PDB entry 6FQJ | X-ray diffraction, 2.50 A resolution | chains A and H

# Chain A (and H)
Molecule: Glutamate receptor 2
From: Rattus norvegicus
Notes: chain H of this document is another copy of the same molecule, construct and numbering; everything in this record applies to it too
UniProt: P19491 (GRIA2_RAT), isoform P19491-3; the construct has insertions or renumbered stretches relative to UniProt, so the offset changes along the chain: 3-117 = UniProt 413-527; 120-264 = UniProt 653-797
Chain sequence (264 residues; each row starts with the number of its first residue):
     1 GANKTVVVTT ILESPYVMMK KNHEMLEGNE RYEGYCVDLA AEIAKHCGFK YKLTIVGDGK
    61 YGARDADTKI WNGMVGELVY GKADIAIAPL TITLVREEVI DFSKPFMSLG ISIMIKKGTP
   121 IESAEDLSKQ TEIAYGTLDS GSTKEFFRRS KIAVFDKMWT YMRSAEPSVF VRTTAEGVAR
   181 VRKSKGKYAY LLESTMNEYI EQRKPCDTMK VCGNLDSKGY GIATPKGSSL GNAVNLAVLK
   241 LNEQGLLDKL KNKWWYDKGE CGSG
Not modelled in the structure: 1-2, 264 (chain H: 1-3, 264)
Disulfide bonds: C206-C261
Sequence notes: expression tag (1-2); linker (118-119); conflict C212 (Gly745 in P19491)
Small-molecule neighbours: ZK1 ({[7-morpholin-4-yl-2,3-dioxo-6-(trifluoromethyl)-3,4-dihydroquinoxalin-1(2H)-yl]methyl}phosphonic acid): E13, Y16, Y61, P89, L90, T91, R96, G141, S142, T174, E193, T195, M196, Y220
Curated features (UniProtKB/Swiss-Prot):
  - binding site (L-glutamate): P89, T91, R96, S142, T143, E193
  - site: R64 (Interaction with the cone snail toxin Con-ikot-ikot), I121 (Crucial to convey clamshell closure to channel opening), R148 (Interaction with the cone snail toxin Con-ikot-ikot), K240 (Interaction with the cone snail toxin Con-ikot-ikot)
  - glycosylation: N3 (N-linked (GlcNAc...) asparagine)
  - modified residue (Phosphoserine): S150, S184

# Interface between chain A and chain H
Contacting residue pairs (32; chain A residue first):
  I92(A) with L239(H), hydrophobic
  T93(A) with L239(H); E243(H)
  L94(A) with L236(H), hydrophobic; L239(H); K240(H); E243(H), hydrogen bond (backbone-side chain)
  E97(A) with K104(H), salt bridge; N235(H); L239(H)
  F102(A) with K104(H), hydrogen bond (backbone-side chain)
  S103(A) with K104(H)
  K104(A) with E97(H), salt bridge; F102(H), hydrogen bond (side chain-backbone); S103(H); K104(H)
  P105(A) with P105(H)
  S108(A) with S217(H), hydrogen bond
  R149(A) with E243(H); Q244(H)
  C212(A) with C212(H), disulfide; G213(H)
  G213(A) with C212(H), hydrogen bond (backbone-side chain)
  S217(A) with N242(H), hydrogen bond (backbone-side chain)
  N235(A) with E97(H), hydrogen bond
  L236(A) with L94(H); E97(H)
  L239(A) with E97(H)
  K240(A) with L94(H)
  N242(A) with S217(H), hydrogen bond (side chain-backbone)
  E243(A) with T93(H); L94(H), hydrogen bond (side chain-backbone)
Also at the interface, not in a pair above, chain A (24 interface residues in all): E98, I152, L215, D216, D248
Also at the interface, not in a pair above, chain H (25 interface residues in all): I92, E98, S108, L215, D216, G245, D248, N252
Inter-chain disulfides: C212(A)-C212(H)

# In short
The interface between chain A and chain H involves 24 residues on one side and 25 on the other, with 1
disulfide bond, 9 hydrogen bonds and 2 salt bridges. Polar contacts include E97(A)-K104(H), L94(A)-E243(H) and
F102(A)-K104(H). Bound to chain A: compound ZK1.
Both chains are Glutamate receptor 2 (Rattus norvegicus). Entry 6FQJ (GluA2(flop) G724C ligand binding core
dimer bound to ZK200775 at 2.50 Angstrom resolution) was determined by X-ray diffraction (same publication as
6FQH, 6FQI and 6FQK).
